PDB entry 3EB1 | X-ray diffraction, 2.40 A resolution | chain A

# Chain A
Name: Tyrosine-protein phosphatase non-receptor type 1
Organism: Homo sapiens
Notes: EC 3.1.3.48
Reference sequence: P18031 (PTN1_HUMAN); numbering as in UniProt (aligned over 1-321)
Amino-acid sequence (321 residues; numbered 1 to 321; the number before each row is that of its first residue):
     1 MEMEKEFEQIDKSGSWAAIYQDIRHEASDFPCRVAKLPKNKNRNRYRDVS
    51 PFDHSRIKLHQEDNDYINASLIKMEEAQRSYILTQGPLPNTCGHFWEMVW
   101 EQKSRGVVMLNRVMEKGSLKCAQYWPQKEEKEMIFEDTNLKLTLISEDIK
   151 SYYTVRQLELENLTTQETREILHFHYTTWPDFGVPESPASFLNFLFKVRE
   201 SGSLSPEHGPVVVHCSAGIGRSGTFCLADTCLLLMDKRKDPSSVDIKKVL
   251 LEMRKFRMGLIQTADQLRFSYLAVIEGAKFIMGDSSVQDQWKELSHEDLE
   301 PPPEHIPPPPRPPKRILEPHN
Unresolved in the structure: 1, 285-321
UniProt features mapped onto this chain:
  - active site: Cys-215 (Phosphocysteine intermediate)
  - binding site (substrate): Asp-181, Cys-215 to Arg-221, Gln-262
  - modified residue: Met-1 (N-acetylmethionine), Tyr-20 (Phosphotyrosine), Ser-50 (Phosphoserine), Tyr-66 (Phosphotyrosine), Cys-215 (Cysteine persulfide), Ser-242 (Phosphoserine), Ser-243 (Phosphoserine)
  - cross-link: Cys-215 to Ser-216 (N,N-(cysteine-1,S-diyl)serine (Cys-Ser))
  - mutagenesis: Ser-50 (S50A/D: No phosphorylation), Asp-181 (D181A: Substrate-trapping mutant), Cys-215 (C215S: Catalytically inactive mutant; abolishes sulfhydration)
Residues lining bound ligands: LZQ (4-[3-(dibenzylamino)phenyl]-2,4-dioxobutanoic acid): Tyr-46, Asp-48, Val-49, Cys-215, Ser-216, Ala-217, Ile-219, Gly-220, Arg-221, Gln-262, Gln-266

# In short
Ligands of chain A: compound LZQ. Curated annotation (UniProt) lists active-site residue Cys-215, 9
substrate-binding residues and 3 mutagenesis sites.
Chain A is Tyrosine-protein phosphatase non-receptor type 1 (Homo sapiens); the structure, Crystal structure
PTP1B complex with small molecule inhibitor LZP-25, was determined by X-ray diffraction, deposited together
with 3EAX.
